Entry 6GYM (electron microscopy, 6.70 A resolution (low resolution: residue-level contacts below are approximate; hydrogen-bond / salt-bridge calls are withheld)); this record covers chains 7 and T of the 31 polymer chains in the assembly.

# Chain 7
Molecule: General transcription and DNA repair factor IIH helicase subunit XPB, DNA repair helicase RAD25
Source organism: Saccharomyces cerevisiae (strain ATCC 204508 / S288c)
Notes: EC 3.6.4.12
UniProt: Q00578 (RAD25_YEAST); residue numbers follow UniProt; this construct covers 1-425, 482-843
Amino-acid sequence (843 residues; each row starts with the number of its first residue; X marks 45 residues of unknown identity (built as UNK)):
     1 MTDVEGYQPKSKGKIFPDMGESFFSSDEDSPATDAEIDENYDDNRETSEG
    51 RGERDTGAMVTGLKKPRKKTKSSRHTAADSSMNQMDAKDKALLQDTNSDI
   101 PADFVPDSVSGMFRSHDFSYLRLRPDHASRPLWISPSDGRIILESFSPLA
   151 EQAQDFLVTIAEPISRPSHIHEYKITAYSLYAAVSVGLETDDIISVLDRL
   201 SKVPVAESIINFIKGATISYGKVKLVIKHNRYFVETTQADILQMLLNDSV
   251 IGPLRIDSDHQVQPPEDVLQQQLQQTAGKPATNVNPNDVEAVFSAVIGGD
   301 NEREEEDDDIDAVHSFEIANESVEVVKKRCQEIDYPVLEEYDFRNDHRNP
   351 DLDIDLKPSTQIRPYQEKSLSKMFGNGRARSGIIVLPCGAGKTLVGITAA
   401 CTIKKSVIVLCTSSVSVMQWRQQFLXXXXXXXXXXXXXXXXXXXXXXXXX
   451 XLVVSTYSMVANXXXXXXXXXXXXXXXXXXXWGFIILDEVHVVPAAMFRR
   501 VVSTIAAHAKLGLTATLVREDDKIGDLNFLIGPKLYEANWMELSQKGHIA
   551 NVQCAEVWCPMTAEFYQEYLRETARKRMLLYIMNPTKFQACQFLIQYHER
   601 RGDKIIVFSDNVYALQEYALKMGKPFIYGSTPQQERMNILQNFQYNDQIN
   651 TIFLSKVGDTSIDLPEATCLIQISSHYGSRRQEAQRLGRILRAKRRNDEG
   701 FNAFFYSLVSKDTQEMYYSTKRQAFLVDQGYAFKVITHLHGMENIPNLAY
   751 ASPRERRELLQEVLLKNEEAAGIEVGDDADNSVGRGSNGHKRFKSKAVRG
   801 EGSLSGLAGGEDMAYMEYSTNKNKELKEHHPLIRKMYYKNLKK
Disordered / not traced: 1-362, 771-843
Swiss-Prot annotation at these positions:
  - motif: Lys64 to His75 (Nuclear localization signal), Asp488 to His491 (DEAH box)
  - binding site (ATP): Leu386 to Thr393
  - mutagenesis: Lys392 (K392R: Lethal in vivo. Defective in translation in vitro), Glu489 (E489Q: Loss of DNA translocase function of TFHII), Val798 to Lys843 (Increased UV sensitivity)
  - modified residue: Ser752 (Phosphoserine)

# Chain T
Molecule: Template DNA (HIS4)
Sequence (75 nucleotides; row label = number of the first residue in the row):
     7 TTTTATGTATGTACAACACACATCAAAGGTGAATCGAACGTTCCATAGCT
    57 ATTATATACACAGCGTGCTACTGTT

# Interface between chain 7 and chain T
Residue-residue contacts (12):
  Ser413(7) - DA21(T)
  Ser414(7) - DA21(T)
  Arg575(7) - DT16(T)
  Arg575(7) - DG17(T)
  Val612(7) - DT18(T)
  Gly629(7) - DA19(T)
  Ser655(7) - DA19(T)
  Lys656(7) - DA19(T)
  Val657(7) - DA19(T)
  Val657(7) - DC20(T)
  Thr660(7) - DC20(T)
  Ser661(7) - DC20(T)
Also at the interface, not in a pair above, chain 7 (12 interface residues in all): Ser630, Arg636
Also at the interface, not in a pair above, chain T (8 interface residues in all): DA22, DC23

# Overview
The interface between chain 7 and chain T involves 12 residues on one side and 8 on the other. Curated
annotation (UniProt) lists 8 ATP-binding residues and 4 mutagenesis sites on chain 7.
Here chain 7 is General transcription and DNA repair factor IIH helicase subunit XPB, DNA repair helicase
RAD25 (Saccharomyces cerevisiae (strain ATCC 204508 / S288c)) and chain T is Template DNA (HIS4). Entry 6GYM
(Structure of a yeast closed complex with distorted DNA (CCdist)) was determined by electron microscopy,
deposited together with 6GYK and 6GYL.
